PDB entry 6QQN | X-ray diffraction, 2.30 A resolution | chains C and E of the 6 polymer chains in the assembly

== Chain C ==
Molecule: Tubulin alpha-1B chain
Source organism: Bos taurus
UniProtKB: P81947 (TBA1B_BOVIN); residues 1-451 here = UniProt positions 1-451
Sequence (451 residues; row label = number of the first residue in the row):
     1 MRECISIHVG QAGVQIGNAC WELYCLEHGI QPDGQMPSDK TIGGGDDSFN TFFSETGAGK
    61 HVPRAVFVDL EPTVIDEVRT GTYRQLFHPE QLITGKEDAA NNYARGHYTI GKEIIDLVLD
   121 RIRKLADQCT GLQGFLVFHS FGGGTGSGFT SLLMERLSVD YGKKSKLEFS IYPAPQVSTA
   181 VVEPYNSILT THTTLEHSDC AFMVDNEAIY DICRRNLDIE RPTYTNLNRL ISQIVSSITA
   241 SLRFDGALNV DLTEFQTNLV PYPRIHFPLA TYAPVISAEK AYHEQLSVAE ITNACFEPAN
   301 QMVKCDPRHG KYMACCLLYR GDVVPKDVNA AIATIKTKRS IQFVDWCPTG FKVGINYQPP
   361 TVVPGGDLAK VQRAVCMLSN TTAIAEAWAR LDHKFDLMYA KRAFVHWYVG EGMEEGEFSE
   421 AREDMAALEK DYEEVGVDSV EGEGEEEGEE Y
Not modelled in the structure: 441-451
Metal / ion sites: Ca2+ site 1: Asp39, Thr41, Gly44, Glu55; Ca2+ site 2 near Asp218 (its only coordinating residue here)
Residues lining bound ligands: GTP (guanosine-5'-triphosphate): Val9, Gly10, Gln11, Ala12, Gln15, Ile16, Asp69, Asp98, Ala99, Ala100, Asn101, Asn102, Ser140, Gly142, Gly143, Gly144, Thr145, Gly146, Ile171, Pro173, Val177, Ser178, Thr179, Glu183, Asn206, Tyr224, Leu227, Asn228, Ile231

== Chain E ==
Molecule: Stathmin-4
Source organism: Rattus norvegicus
UniProtKB: P63043 (STMN4_RAT); residues 5-145 here correspond to UniProt positions 49-189 (UniProt number = residue number + 44)
Sequence (143 residues; each row starts with the number of its first residue):
     3 MADMEVIELN KCTSGQSFEV ILKPPSFDGV PEFNASLPRR RDPSLEEIQK KLEAAEERRK
    63 YQEAELLKHL AEKREHEREV IQKAIEENNN FIKMAKEKLA QKMESNKENR EAHLAAMLER
   123 LQEKDKHAEE VRKNKELKEE ASR
Not modelled in the structure: 3-5, 29-43, 142-145
Construct notes: initiating methionine (3); expression tag (4)
Swiss-Prot annotation at these positions:
  - modified residue: Ser46 (Phosphoserine)

== Interface between chain C and chain E ==
Residue-residue contacts (31):
  His107(C) with Lys104(E); Met105(E)
  Tyr108(C) with Lys104(E); Met105(E), hydrophobic; Asn108(E)
  Thr109(C) with Arg112(E)
  Leu152(C) with Leu101(E), hydrophobic
  Glu155(C) with Leu101(E); Lys104(E), salt bridge
  Arg156(C) with Leu101(E)
  Ser158(C) with Phe93(E); Ile94(E)
  Val159(C) with Ile94(E); Ala97(E), hydrophobic; Lys98(E)
  Gly162(C) with Asn90(E); Phe93(E); Ile94(E)
  Lys163(C) with Asn90(E), hydrogen bond (backbone-side chain)
  Thr193(C) with Lys104(E)
  His197(C) with Phe93(E)
  Val409(C) with His115(E), hydrogen bond (backbone-side chain)
  Gly410(C) with Arg112(E)
  Glu411(C) with Asn108(E), hydrogen bond (backbone-side chain); Arg112(E), salt bridge
  Gly412(C) with Asn108(E), hydrogen bond (backbone-side chain); Asn111(E), hydrogen bond (backbone-side chain); Arg112(E)
  Met413(C) with Asn108(E)
  Glu414(C) with Ser107(E), hydrogen bond; Asn111(E), hydrogen bond
Other interface residues (no listed pair), chain C (21 interface residues in all): Lys112, Glu196, Glu417
Other interface residues (no listed pair), chain E (16 interface residues in all): Glu89, Lys100, Lys109

== Summary ==
The interface between chain C and chain E involves 21 residues on one side and 16 on the other, with 7
hydrogen bonds and 2 salt bridges. Polar pairs include Glu155(C)-Lys104(E), Glu411(C)-Arg112(E) and
Lys163(C)-Asn90(E). Ligands of chain C: GTP.
Chain C is Tubulin alpha-1B chain (Bos taurus) and chain E is Stathmin-4 (Rattus norvegicus); the structure,
Tubulin-TH588 complex, was determined by X-ray diffraction.
